4HX3 - chains A and D of the 4 polymer chains in the assembly; structure by X-ray diffraction, 2.70 A resolution.

# Chain A
Protein: Extracellular small neutral protease
Organism: Streptomyces caespitosus
Notes: EC 3.4.24.77; fragment: Mature protease
Reference sequence: P56406 (SNPA_STRCS); numbering as in UniProt (aligned over 2-132)
Amino-acid sequence (134 residues; numbered -2 to 132; 1 number in that range is skipped by the numbering (no residue carries it; nothing is unmodelled there); the number before each row is that of its first residue; numbers below 1 keep their minus sign (Gly-2 is residue -2)):
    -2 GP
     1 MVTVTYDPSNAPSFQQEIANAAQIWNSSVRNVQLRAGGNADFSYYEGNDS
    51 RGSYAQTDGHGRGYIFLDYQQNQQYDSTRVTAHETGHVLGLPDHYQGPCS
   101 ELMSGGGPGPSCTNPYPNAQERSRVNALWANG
Construct notes: expression tag (-2 to -1, 1)
Cystine bridges: Cys99-Cys112
Bound ions: Zn2+: His83, His87, Asp93
Swiss-Prot annotation at these positions:
  - active site: Glu84
  - binding site (Ca(2+)): Asp76, Thr78
  - binding site (Zn(2+)): His83, His87, Asp93
Reported in the primary citation:
  - conformationally variable residues (loop rearrangement, side-chain flip): Ala36 to Ala40, Gln96

# Chain D
Protein: Neutral proteinase inhibitor ScNPI
Organism: Streptomyces caespitosus
Reference sequence: Q9FDS0 (Q9FDS0_STRCS); residues 1-113 here correspond to UniProt positions 29-141 (UniProt number = residue number + 28)
Amino-acid sequence (114 residues; each row starts with the number of its first residue; numbering starts at 0):
     0 GSAHGPSAMVFTVIQGSGEPTDTVLRATTLSCAYTAEGTHPAPRAACDAL
    50 NATDGELNRLLAAPDPSLVCPMYFDPVTVTADGVLNGRRVAWKHTFSNTC
   100 VMSANLNSNPVYAF
Unresolved in the structure: 0, 63-66
Construct notes: expression tag (0)
Cystine bridges: Cys31-Cys46, Cys69-Cys99
Reported in the primary citation:
  - mutagenesis - H3E, H3R: unchanged binding to Extracellular small neutral protease (chain A)
  - mutagenesis - M71K: unchanged binding to the MPs tested
  - mutagenesis - Y33P/T34G: decreased binding to Extracellular small neutral protease (chain A)
  - mutagenesis - M71K: increased binding to trypsin
  - mutagenesis - M71K: decreased binding to proteinase K
  - mutagenesis - C69S/C99S: decreased stability in response to subtilisin
  - mutagenesis - C69S/C99S: unchanged stability in response to snapalysin
  - mutagenesis - C69S/C99S: unchanged expression
  - mutagenesis - C31S/C46S: decreased expression
  - mutagenesis - C31S/C46S: decreased stability

# Interface between chain A and chain D
Pairs across the interface (6):
  Asp49(A) with Leu24(D)
  Ser50(A) with Ala26(D), hydrogen bond (side chain-backbone); Phe113(D)
  Arg51(A) with Val23(D); Leu24(D), hydrogen bond (side chain-backbone); Ala26(D)
Other interface residues (no listed pair), chain A (4 interface residues in all): Tyr64
Other interface residues (no listed pair), chain D (9 interface residues in all): Thr22, Arg25, Thr27, Thr38, Pro40
The authors on this interface:
  - interface residues, chain A: Arg51(A)
  - interface residues, chain D: Val23(D), Gly37(D), Phe113(D)

# Summary
4 residues of chain A and 9 residues of chain D are in contact, with 2 hydrogen bonds. Polar pairs include
Ser50(A)-Ala26(D) and Arg51(A)-Leu24(D). The paper reports that Y33P/T34G of chain D reduce binding to
Extracellular small neutral protease (chain A); interface residues Arg51(A) and Val23(D) among others; 6
substitutions were tested in all.
Here chain A is Extracellular small neutral protease and chain D is Neutral proteinase inhibitor ScNPI, both
from Streptomyces caespitosus. Entry 4HX3 (Crystal structure of Streptomyces caespitosus sermetstatin in
complex with S. caespitosus snapalysin) was determined by X-ray diffraction, deposited together with 4HWX and
4HX2.
